1WLP - chains A and B; structure by solution NMR.

== Chain A ==
Protein: Cytochrome b-245 light chain
Source organism: Homo sapiens
Notes: fragment: Alpha Polypeptide (1-25)
UniProt: P13498 (CY24A_HUMAN); residues 6-25 here correspond to UniProt positions 148-167 (UniProt number = residue number + 142)
Sequence (25 residues; each row starts with the number of its first residue):
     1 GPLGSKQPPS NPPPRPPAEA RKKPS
Construct notes: cloning artifact (1-5)

== Chain B ==
Protein: Neutrophil cytosol factor 1
Source organism: Homo sapiens
Notes: fragment: Tandem SH3 domain
UniProt: P14598 (NCF1_HUMAN); residue numbers follow UniProt; this construct covers 151-286
Sequence (138 residues; numbered 149 to 286; the number before each row is that of its first residue):
   149 GSDITGPIIL QTYRAIADYE KTSGSEMALS TGDVVEVVEK SESGWWFCQM KAKRGWIPAS
   209 FLEPLDSPDE TEDPEPNYAG EPYVAIKAYT AVEGDEVSLL EGEAVEVIHK LLDGWWVIRK
   269 DDVTGYFPSM YLQKSGQD
Construct notes: cloning artifact (149-150)
Swiss-Prot annotation at these positions:
  - natural variant: D166 (N166D: this construct carries the variant)
  - mutagenesis: W263 (W263R: Abolishes autoinhibition and promotes phospholipid binding)

== How chain A and chain B interact ==
Residue-residue contacts (37; chain A residue first):
  S5(A) with E187(B)
  K6(A) with E187(B); F195(B); W204(B)
  Q7(A) with W204(B)
  P8(A) with S191(B); W204(B)
  P9(A) with E174(B); W193(B); W204(B); M278(B)
  N11(A) with S171(B); E174(B); W193(B)
  P12(A) with W193(B); W263(B); P276(B); M278(B); Y279(B)
  P13(A) with G192(B); W193(B); P206(B); D261(B); W263(B)
  P14(A) with Y167(B); S208(B); F209(B)
  R15(A) with F209(B); E241(B); D243(B); E244(B)
  P16(A) with S208(B); F209(B)
  P17(A) with I164(B); F209(B)
  E19(A) with I164(B)
  A20(A) with I164(B)
Interface residues without a listed pair, chain B (23 interface residues in all): A165, T170

== In short ==
14 residues of chain A face 23 of chain B across their interface. UniProt lists one mutagenesis site on chain
B.
Here chain A is Cytochrome b-245 light chain and chain B is Neutrophil cytosol factor 1, both from Homo
sapiens. Entry 1WLP (Solution Structure Of The P22Phox-P47Phox Complex) was determined by solution NMR.
